1Z6Q - chain A; structure by X-ray diffraction, 2.03 A resolution.

== Chain A ==
Name: Glycogen phosphorylase, muscle form
Organism: Oryctolagus cuniculus
Notes: EC 2.4.1.1; fragment: Glycogen Phosphorylase
Reference sequence: P00489 (PHS2_RABIT); residue numbers follow UniProt; this construct covers 1-842
Sequence (842 residues; each row starts with the number of its first residue):
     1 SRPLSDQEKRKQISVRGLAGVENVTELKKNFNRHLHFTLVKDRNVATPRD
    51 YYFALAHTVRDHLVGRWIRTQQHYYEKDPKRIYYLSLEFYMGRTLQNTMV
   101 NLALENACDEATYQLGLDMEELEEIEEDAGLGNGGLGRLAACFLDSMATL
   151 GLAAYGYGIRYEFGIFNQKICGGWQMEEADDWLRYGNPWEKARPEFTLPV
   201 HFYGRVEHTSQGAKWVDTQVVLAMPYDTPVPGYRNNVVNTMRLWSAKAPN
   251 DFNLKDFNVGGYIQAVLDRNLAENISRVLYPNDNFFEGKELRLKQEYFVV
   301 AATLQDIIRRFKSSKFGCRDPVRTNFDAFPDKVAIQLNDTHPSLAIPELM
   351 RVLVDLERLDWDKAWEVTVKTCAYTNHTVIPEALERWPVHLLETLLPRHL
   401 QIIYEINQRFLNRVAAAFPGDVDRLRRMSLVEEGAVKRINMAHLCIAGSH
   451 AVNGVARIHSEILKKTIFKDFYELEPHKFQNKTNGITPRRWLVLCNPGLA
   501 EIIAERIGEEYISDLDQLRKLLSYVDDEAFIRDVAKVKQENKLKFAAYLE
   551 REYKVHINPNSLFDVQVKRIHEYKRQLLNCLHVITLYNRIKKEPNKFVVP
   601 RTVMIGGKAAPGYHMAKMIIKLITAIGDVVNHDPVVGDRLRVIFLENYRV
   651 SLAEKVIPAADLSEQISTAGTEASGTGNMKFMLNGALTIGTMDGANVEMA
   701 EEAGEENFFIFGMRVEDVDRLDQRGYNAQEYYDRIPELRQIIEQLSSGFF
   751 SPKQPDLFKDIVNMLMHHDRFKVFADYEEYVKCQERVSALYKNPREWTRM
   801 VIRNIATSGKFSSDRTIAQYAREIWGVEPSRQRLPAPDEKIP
Not modelled in the structure: 1-6, 251-260, 317-322, 836-842
Modified positions: K680 ((2S)-2-amino-6-[[3-hydroxy-2-methyl-5-(phosphonooxymethyl)pyridin-4-yl]methylideneamino]hexanoic acid; LLP)
Differences from the reference sequence: conflict I380 (Leu in P00489); modified residue (680)
Small-molecule neighbours: 195 (4-{2,4-bis[(3-nitrobenzoyl)amino]phenoxy}phthalic acid): L39, V40, K41, D42, R43, N44, V45, W67, I68, Q71, Q72, Y75, E76, R81, Y155, K191, R193, R309, R310, S313

== Overview ==
Ligands of chain A: compound 195.
Chain A is Glycogen phosphorylase, muscle form (Oryctolagus cuniculus); the structure, Glycogen phosphorylase
with inhibitor in the AMP site, was determined by X-ray diffraction (same publication as 1Z6P).
